PDB entry 2D2J | X-ray diffraction, 1.75 A resolution | chain A

== Chain A ==
Protein: phosphotriesterase
Organism: Agrobacterium tumefaciens
Notes: EC 3.1.8.1
UniProtKB: Q93LD7 (Q93LD7_9RHIZ); residues 33-361 here correspond to UniProt positions 32-360 (UniProt number = residue number - 1)
Chain sequence (329 residues; each row starts with the number of its first residue):
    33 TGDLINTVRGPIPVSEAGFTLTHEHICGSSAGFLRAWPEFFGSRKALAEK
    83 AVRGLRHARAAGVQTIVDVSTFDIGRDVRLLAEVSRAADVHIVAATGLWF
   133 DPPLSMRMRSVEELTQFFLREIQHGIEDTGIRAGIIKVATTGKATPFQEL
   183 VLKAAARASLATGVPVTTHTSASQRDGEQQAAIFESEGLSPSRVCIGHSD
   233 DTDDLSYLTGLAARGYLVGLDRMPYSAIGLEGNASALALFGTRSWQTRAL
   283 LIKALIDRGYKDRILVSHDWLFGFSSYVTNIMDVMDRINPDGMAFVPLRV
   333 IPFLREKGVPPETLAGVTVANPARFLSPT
Construct notes: engineered mutation Ala-92 (Ser91 in Q93LD7)
Modified positions: Lys-169 (lysine nz-carboxylic acid; KCX)
Metal / ion sites: Co2+ site 1: His-55, His-57, Lys-169, Asp-301 (together with 1,2-ethanediol); Co2+ site 2: Lys-169, His-201, His-230

== Summary ==
The Co2+ site 1 is built by His-55, His-57, Lys-169 and Asp-301. Lys-169, His-201 and His-230 coordinate Co2+
site 2.
Chain A is phosphotriesterase (Agrobacterium tumefaciens); the structure, OpdA from Agrobacterium radiobacter
without inhibitor/product present at 1.75 A resolution, was determined by X-ray diffraction together with 2D2G
and 2D2H from the same study.
